PDB entry 3V11 | X-ray diffraction, 5.00 A resolution (low resolution: residue-level contacts below are approximate; hydrogen-bond / salt-bridge calls are withheld) | chains A and C of the 4 polymer chains in the assembly

== Chain A ==
Protein: Translation initiation factor 2 subunit gamma
From: Sulfolobus solfataricus
UniProt: Q980A5 (IF2G_SULSO); residues 2-415 here = UniProt positions 2-415
Amino-acid sequence (414 residues; row label = number of the first residue in the row):
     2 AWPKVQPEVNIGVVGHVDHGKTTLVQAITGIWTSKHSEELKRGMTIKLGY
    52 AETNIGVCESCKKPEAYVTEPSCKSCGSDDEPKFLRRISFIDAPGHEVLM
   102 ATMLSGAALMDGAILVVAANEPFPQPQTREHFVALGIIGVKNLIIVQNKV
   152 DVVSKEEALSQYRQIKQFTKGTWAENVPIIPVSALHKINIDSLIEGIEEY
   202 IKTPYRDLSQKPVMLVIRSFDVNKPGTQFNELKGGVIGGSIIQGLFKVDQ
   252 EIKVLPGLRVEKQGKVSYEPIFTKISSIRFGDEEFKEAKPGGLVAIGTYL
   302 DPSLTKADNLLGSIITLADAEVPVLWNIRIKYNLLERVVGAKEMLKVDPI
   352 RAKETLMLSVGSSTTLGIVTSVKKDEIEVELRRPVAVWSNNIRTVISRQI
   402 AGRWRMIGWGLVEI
Disordered / not traced: 2-6, 262-266
Bound ions: Mg2+: Thr23, Thr46 (together with GMP-PNP)
Residues lining bound ligands:
  - GMP-PNP (GNP; phosphoaminophosphonic acid-guanylate ester): His17, Val18, Asp19, His20, Gly21, Lys22, Thr23, Thr24, Trp33, Lys36, Met45, Thr46, Asp93, Ala94, Pro95, Gly96, Asn149, Lys150, Asp152, Val153, Ser184, Ala185, Leu186
  - methionine (MET): Tyr51, Glu53, Arg219, Arg280, Phe281, Gly282, Leu294, Val295, Ala296
UniProt features mapped onto this chain:
  - region: Gly16 to Thr23 (G1), Gly44 to Lys48 (G2), Asp93 to Gly96 (G3), Asn149 to Asp152 (G4), Ser184 to Leu186 (G5)
  - binding site (GTP): Asp19 to Thr24, Asn149 to Asp152, Ser184 to Leu186
  - binding site (Mg(2+)): Asp19, Thr23, Gly44, Thr46
  - binding site (Zn(2+)): Cys59, Cys62, Cys74, Cys77
  - mutagenesis: Asp19 (D19A: Reduces GTP hydrolysis 8.5-fold. Completely aboloshes GTPase activity; when associated with A-97), His97 (H97A: Reduces GTP hydrolysis 17.5-fold. Completely aboloshes GTPase activity; when associated with A-19)

== Chain C ==
Protein: Translation initiation factor 2 subunit beta
From: Sulfolobus solfataricus
UniProt: Q97W59 (IF2B_SULSO); residue numbers follow UniProt; this construct covers 2-139
Amino-acid sequence (138 residues; numbered 2 to 139; the number before each row is that of its first residue):
     2 SSEKEYVEMLDRLYSKLPEKGRKEGTQSLPNMIILNIGNTTIIRNFAEYC
    52 DRIRREDKICMKYLLKELAAPGNVDDKGELVIQGKFSSQVINTLMERFLK
   102 AYVECSTCKSLDTILKKEKKSWYIVCLACGAQTPVKPL
Disordered / not traced: 2, 20-139

== How chain A and chain C interact ==
Pairs across the interface (31; chain A residue first):
  Pro65(A) with Arg13(C)
  Glu66(A) with Arg13(C)
  Gln148(A) with Tyr7(C)
  Val151(A) with Leu14(C); Tyr15(C)
  Val154(A) with Tyr15(C)
  Ser155(A) with Tyr15(C)
  Lys156(A) with Tyr15(C)
  Ala159(A) with Tyr7(C); Tyr15(C)
  Leu160(A) with Tyr7(C); Leu11(C)
  Tyr163(A) with Ser3(C); Tyr7(C)
  Arg164(A) with Glu4(C)
  Lys167(A) with Ser3(C); Glu4(C)
  Asn177(A) with Ser3(C)
  Ile180(A) with Tyr7(C)
  Ile181(A) with Met10(C)
  Pro182(A) with Tyr7(C); Leu14(C)
  Val183(A) with Leu14(C)
  Ser184(A) with Leu14(C)
  Ile189(A) with Lys17(C)
  Asn190(A) with Met10(C); Arg13(C); Leu14(C)
  Asp192(A) with Arg13(C)
  Ser193(A) with Met10(C); Arg13(C)
Interface residues without a listed pair, chain A (23 interface residues in all): Tyr201
Interface residues without a listed pair, chain C (11 interface residues in all): Glu6, Leu18

== Overview ==
The interface between chain A and chain C involves 23 residues on one side and 11 on the other. Bound to chain
A: GMP-PNP and methionine.
Here chain A is Translation initiation factor 2 subunit gamma and chain C is Translation initiation factor 2
subunit beta, both from Sulfolobus solfataricus. Entry 3V11 (Structure of the ternary initiation complex
AIF2:GDPNP:methionylated initiator TRNA) was determined by X-ray diffraction.
